PDB entry 1O98 | X-ray diffraction, 1.40 A resolution | chain A

Chain A:
Name: 2,3-bisphosphoglycerate-independent phosphoglycerate mutase
Source organism: Bacillus stearothermophilus
Notes: EC 5.4.2.1
Reference sequence: Q9X519 (Q9X519); residues 1-511 here = UniProt positions 1-511
Chain sequence (511 residues; each row starts with the number of its first residue):
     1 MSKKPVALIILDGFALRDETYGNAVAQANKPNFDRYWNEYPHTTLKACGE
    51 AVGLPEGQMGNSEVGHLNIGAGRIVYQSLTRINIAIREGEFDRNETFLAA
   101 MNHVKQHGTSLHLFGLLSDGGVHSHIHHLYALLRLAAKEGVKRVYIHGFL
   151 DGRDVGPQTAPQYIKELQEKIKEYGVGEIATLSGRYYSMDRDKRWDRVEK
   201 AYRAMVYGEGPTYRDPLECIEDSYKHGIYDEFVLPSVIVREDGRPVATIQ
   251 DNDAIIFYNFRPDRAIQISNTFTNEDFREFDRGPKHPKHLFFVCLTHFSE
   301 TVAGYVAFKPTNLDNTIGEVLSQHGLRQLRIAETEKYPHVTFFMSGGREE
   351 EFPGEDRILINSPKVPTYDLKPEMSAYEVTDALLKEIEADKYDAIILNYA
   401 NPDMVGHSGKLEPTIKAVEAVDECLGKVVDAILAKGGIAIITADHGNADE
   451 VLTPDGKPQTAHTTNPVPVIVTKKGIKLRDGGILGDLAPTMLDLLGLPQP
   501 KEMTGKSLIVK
Not modelled in the structure: 1, 511
Differences from the reference sequence: conflict E351 (Lys in Q9X519)
Ion coordination: Mn2+ site 1: D12, S62, D444, H445; Mn2+ site 2: D403, H407, H462 (together with 2-phosphoglyceric acid)
Small-molecule neighbours: 2-phosphoglyceric acid (2PG): D12, N61, S62, E63, V122, H123, R153, D154, R185, R191, R261, D263, R264, K336, H339, D403, H407, H445, H462
Curated features (UniProtKB/Swiss-Prot):
  - active site: S62 (Phosphoserine intermediate)
  - binding site (Mn(2+)): D12, S62, D403, H407, D444, H445, H462
  - binding site (substrate): H123, R153, D154, R185, R191, R261 to R264, K336
  - modified residue: Y36 (Phosphotyrosine)

Overview:
Chain A binds 2-phosphoglyceric acid. D12, S62, D444 and H445 form the Mn2+ site 1. D403, H407 and H462
coordinate Mn2+ site 2. UniProt lists active-site residue S62, 7 Mn2+-binding residues and 10
substrate-binding residues.
Chain A is 2,3-bisphosphoglycerate-independent phosphoglycerate mutase (Bacillus stearothermophilus); the
structure, 1.4A crystal structure of phosphoglycerate mutase from bacillus stearothermophilus complexed with
2-phosphoglycerate, was determined by X-ray diffraction (same publication as 1O99).
